2C6N - chain A; structure by X-ray diffraction, 3.00 A resolution.

# Chain A
Name: Angiotensin-converting enzyme, somatic isoform
Source organism: Homo sapiens
Notes: EC 3.4.15.1; fragment: n domain, residues 38-649
UniProt: Q59GY8 (ACE_HUMAN); residues 1-612 here correspond to UniProt positions 38-649 (UniProt number = residue number + 37)
Sequence (612 residues; row label = number of the first residue in the row):
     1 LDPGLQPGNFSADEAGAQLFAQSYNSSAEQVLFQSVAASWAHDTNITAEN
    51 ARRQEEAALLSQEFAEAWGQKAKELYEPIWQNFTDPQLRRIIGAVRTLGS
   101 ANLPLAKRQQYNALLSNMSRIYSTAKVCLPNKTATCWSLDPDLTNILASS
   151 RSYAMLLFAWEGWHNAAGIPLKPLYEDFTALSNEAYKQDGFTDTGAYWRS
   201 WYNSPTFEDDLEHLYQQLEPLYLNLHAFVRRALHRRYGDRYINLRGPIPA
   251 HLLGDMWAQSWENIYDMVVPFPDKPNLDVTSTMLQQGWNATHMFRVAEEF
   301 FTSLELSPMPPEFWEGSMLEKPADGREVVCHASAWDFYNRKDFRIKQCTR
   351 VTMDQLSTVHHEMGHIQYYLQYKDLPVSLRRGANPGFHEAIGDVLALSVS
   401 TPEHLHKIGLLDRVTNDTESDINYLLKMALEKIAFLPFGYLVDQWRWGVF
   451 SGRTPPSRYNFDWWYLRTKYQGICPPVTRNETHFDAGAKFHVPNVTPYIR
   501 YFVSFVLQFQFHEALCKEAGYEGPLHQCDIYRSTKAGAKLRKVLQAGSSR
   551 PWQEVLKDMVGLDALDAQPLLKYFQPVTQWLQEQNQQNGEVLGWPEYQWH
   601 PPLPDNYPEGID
Cystine bridges: Cys-128/Cys-136, Cys-330/Cys-348, Cys-516/Cys-528
Covalently attached groups: N-acetylglucosamine (NAG) linked to Asn-25, Asn-117, Asn-480
Ion coordination: Zn2+: His-361, His-365, Glu-389 (together with lisinopril)
Residues lining bound ligands: lisinopril (LPR; [N2-[(S)-1-carboxy-3-phenylpropyl]-L-lysyl-L-proline): Gln-259, His-331, Ala-332, Ser-333, Gln-355, Thr-358, His-361, Glu-362, His-365, Glu-389, Phe-435, Lys-489, Phe-490, His-491, Thr-496, Tyr-498, Tyr-501
Reported in the primary citation:
  - binding site for chloride ion: Tyr-202, Arg-500
  - post-translational modification sites: Asn-25

# In short
Bound to chain A: lisinopril. Covalently linked N-acetylglucosamine: at Asn-25, Asn-117 and Asn-480. The Zn2+
site is built by His-361, His-365 and Glu-389. The paper reports a binding site for chloride ion at Tyr-202
and Arg-500; a modification site at Asn-25.
Chain A is Angiotensin-converting enzyme, somatic isoform (Homo sapiens); the structure, Structure of human
somatic angiontensin-I converting enzyme N domain with lisinopril, was determined by X-ray diffraction
together with 2C6F from the same study.
